PDB entry 7U0J | electron microscopy, 2.70 A resolution | chains G and J of the 12 polymer chains in the assembly

# Chain G
Name: Histone H2A type 2-C
From: Homo sapiens
UniProt: Q16777 (H2A2C_HUMAN); residues 0-128 here correspond to UniProt positions 1-129 (UniProt number = residue number + 1)
Sequence (129 residues; each row starts with the number of its first residue; numbering starts at 0):
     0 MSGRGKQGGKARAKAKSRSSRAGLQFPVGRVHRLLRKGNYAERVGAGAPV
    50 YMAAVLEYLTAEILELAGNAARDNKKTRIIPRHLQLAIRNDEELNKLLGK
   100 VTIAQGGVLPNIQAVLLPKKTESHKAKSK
Unresolved in the structure: 0-11, 119-128
UniProt features mapped onto this chain:
  - modified residue: Ser1 (N-acetylserine), Arg3 (Citrulline), Lys5 (N6-(2-hydroxyisobutyryl)lysine), Lys9 (N6-(2-hydroxyisobutyryl)lysine), Lys13 (N6-(beta-hydroxybutyryl)lysine), Lys36 (N6-(2-hydroxyisobutyryl)lysine), Lys74 (N6-(2-hydroxyisobutyryl)lysine), Lys75 (N6-(2-hydroxyisobutyryl)lysine), Lys95 (N6-(2-hydroxyisobutyryl)lysine), Lys99 (N6-glutaryllysine), Gln104 (N5-methylglutamine), Lys118 (N6-(2-hydroxyisobutyryl)lysine), Lys119 (N6-crotonyllysine), Thr120 (Phosphothreonine), Ser122 (Phosphoserine), Lys124 (N6-crotonyllysine)
  - cross-link (Glycyl lysine isopeptide (Lys-Gly)): Lys13 (interchain with G-Cter in ubiquitin), Lys15 (interchain with G-Cter in ubiquitin), Lys119 (interchain with G-Cter in ubiquitin)

# Chain J
Molecule: 162-nt DNA strand
Sequence (162 nucleotides; each row starts with the number of its first residue):
     1 TGTCTTTATTCACAAGCTTGCACAATCCCTGCTGGACAATTCTGAGTGAT
    51 GGCAGCTCCCACCTTTCCTTCTTCCTTCACTTAGACTACATTTATTCAGC
   101 ATCTGTATTGTTGGAGTAAGTTCCATGTTAATACTCACCACTGAGGATAT
   151 GTTAATACCACT
Unresolved in the structure: 1-3, 153-162

# Chain G / chain J interface
Residue-residue contacts - 15 pairs, chain G then chain J:
  Ala14(G) with DA36(J), phosphate contact; DC37(J), phosphate contact
  Lys15(G) with DA36(J), phosphate contact; DC37(J), hydrogen bond to the phosphate
  Ser16(G) with DA36(J), sugar contact
  Arg17(G) with DA36(J), salt bridge to the phosphate
  Arg20(G) with DC37(J), salt bridge to the phosphate
  Gly28(G) with DG35(J), phosphate contact; DA36(J), phosphate contact
  Arg29(G) with DG35(J), phosphate contact
  Arg32(G) with DG34(J), phosphate contact; DG35(J), salt bridge to the phosphate
  Glu41(G) with DG44(J), sugar contact
  Arg42(G) with DG44(J), sugar contact
  Arg77(G) with DA25(J), sugar contact
Other interface residues (no listed pair), chain G (12 interface residues in all): Ala12
Other interface residues (no listed pair), chain J (7 interface residues in all): DT43

# Overview
12 residues of chain G face 7 of chain J across their interface; the contacts include 1 hydrogen bond and 3
salt bridges. Polar pairs include Lys15(G)-DC37(J), Arg17(G)-DA36(J) and Arg20(G)-DC37(J).
Chain G is Histone H2A type 2-C (Homo sapiens) and chain J is a 162-nt DNA strand; the structure, Structure of
162bp LIN28b nucleosome, was determined by electron microscopy (same publication as 7U0G, 7U0I, 8DK5, 8SPS and
8SPU).
